4C2M - chains B and N of the 15 polymer chains in the assembly; structure by X-ray diffraction, 2.80 A resolution.

Chain B:
Molecule: DNA-directed RNA polymerase I subunit RPA135
From: Saccharomyces cerevisiae
Notes: EC 2.7.7.6
UniProt: P22138 (RPA2_YEAST); residues 1-1203 here = UniProt positions 1-1203
Sequence (1203 residues; numbered 1 to 1203; the number before each row is that of its first residue):
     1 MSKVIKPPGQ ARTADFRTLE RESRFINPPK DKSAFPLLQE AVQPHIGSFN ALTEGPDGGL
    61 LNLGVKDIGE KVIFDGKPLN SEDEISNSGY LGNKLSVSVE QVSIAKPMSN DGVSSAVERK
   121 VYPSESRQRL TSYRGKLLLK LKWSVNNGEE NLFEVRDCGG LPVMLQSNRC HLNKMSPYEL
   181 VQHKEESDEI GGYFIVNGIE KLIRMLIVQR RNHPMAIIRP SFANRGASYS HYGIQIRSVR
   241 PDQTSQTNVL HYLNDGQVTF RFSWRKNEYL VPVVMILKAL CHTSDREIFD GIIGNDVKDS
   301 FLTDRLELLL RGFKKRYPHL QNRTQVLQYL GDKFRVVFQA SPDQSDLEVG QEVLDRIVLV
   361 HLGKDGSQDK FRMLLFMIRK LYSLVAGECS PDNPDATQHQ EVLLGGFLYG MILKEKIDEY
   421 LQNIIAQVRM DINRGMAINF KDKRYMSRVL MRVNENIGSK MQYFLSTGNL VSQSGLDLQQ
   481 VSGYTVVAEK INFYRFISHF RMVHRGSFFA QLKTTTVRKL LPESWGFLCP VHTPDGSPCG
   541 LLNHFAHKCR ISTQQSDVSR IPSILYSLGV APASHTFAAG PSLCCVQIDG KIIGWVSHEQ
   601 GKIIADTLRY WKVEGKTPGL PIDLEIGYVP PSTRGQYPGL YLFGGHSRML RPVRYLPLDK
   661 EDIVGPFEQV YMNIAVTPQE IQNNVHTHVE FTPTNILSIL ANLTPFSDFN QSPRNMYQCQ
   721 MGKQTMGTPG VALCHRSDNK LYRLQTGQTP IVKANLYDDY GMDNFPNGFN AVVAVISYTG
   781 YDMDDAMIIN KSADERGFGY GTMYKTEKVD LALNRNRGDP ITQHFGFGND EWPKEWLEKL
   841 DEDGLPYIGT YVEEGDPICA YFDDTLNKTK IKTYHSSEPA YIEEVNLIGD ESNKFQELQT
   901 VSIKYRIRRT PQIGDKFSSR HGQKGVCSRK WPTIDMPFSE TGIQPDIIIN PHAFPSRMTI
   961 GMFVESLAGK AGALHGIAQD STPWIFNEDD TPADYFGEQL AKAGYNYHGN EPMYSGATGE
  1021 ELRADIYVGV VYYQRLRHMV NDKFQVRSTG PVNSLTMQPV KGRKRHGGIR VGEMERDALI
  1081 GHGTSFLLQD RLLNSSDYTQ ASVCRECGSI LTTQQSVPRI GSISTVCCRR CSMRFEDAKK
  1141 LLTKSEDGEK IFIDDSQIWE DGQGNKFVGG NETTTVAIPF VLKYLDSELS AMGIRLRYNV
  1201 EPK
Not modelled in the structure: 1-7, 82-86, 1142-1150
Metal / ion sites: Zn2+: C1104, C1107, C1128, C1131
UniProt features mapped onto this chain:
  - zinc finger: C1104 to C1131 (C4-type)
  - modified residue: S2 (N-acetylserine), S81 (Phosphoserine), S1156 (Phosphoserine)
  - mutagenesis: C1104 (C1104A: No effect; when associated with A-1107; A-1128 and A-1131), C1107 (C1107A: Lethal. Abolishes recruitment of RPA1 to Pol I. No effect; when associated with A-1104; A-1128 and A-1131), C1127 (C1127R: Responsible of suppression of RPA190-5 and RPA190-1 mutations), C1128 (C1128A: No effect; when associated with A-1104; A-1107 and A-1131), C1131 (C1131A: No effect; when associated with A-1104; A-1107 and A-1128)

Chain N:
Molecule: DNA-directed RNA polymerase I subunit RPA34
From: Saccharomyces cerevisiae
UniProt: P47006 (RPA34_YEAST); numbering as in UniProt (aligned over 1-233)
Sequence (233 residues; row label = number of the first residue in the row):
     1 MSKLSKDYVS DSDSDDEVIS NEFSIPDGFK KCKHLKNFPL NGDNKKKAKQ QQVWLIKFPS
    61 NVDISKLKSL PVDFESSTTM TIDKHDYKIM DDTDIESSLT QDNLSNMTLL VPSESKESLK
   121 IASTAKDNAP LQFDKVFSVS ETAKIPAIDY SKVRVPRKDV PKVEGLKLEH FATGYDAEDF
   181 HVAEEVKENK KEPKKRSHHD DEEESSEKKK KKKEKREKRE KKDKKDKKKK HRD
Not modelled in the structure: 1-23, 42-48, 73-77, 181-233
UniProt features mapped onto this chain:
  - modified residue (Phosphoserine): S10, S12, S14, S60

Interface between chain B and chain N:
Residue-residue contacts (76; chain B residue first):
  Q10(B) - P161(N)
  R286(B) - L104(N)
  N295(B) - D94(N)  hydrogen bond (side chain-backbone)
  N295(B) - S97(N)  hydrogen bond (side chain-backbone)
  N295(B) - S98(N)
  N295(B) - L104(N)
  V297(B) - Q101(N)
  V297(B) - L104(N)  hydrophobic
  K298(B) - Q101(N)
  Y566(B) - K57(N)  hydrogen bond (backbone-side chain)
  S567(B) - K57(N)
  S567(B) - S140(N)
  S567(B) - E141(N)  hydrogen bond (backbone-backbone)
  L568(B) - S140(N)
  L568(B) - E141(N)
  G569(B) - M90(N)
  G569(B) - S140(N)  hydrogen bond (backbone-side chain)
  H575(B) - M107(N)
  T576(B) - I95(N)
  T576(B) - N106(N)
  F577(B) - N106(N)
  L583(B) - I95(N)  hydrophobic
  Q600(B) - K88(N)  hydrogen bond
  Q600(B) - M90(N)
  I603(B) - K88(N)
  D606(B) - I145(N)
  T607(B) - A143(N)
  T607(B) - I145(N)
  Y610(B) - I145(N)  hydrophobic
  Y610(B) - P146(N)
  W611(B) - A143(N)  hydrophobic
  R654(B) - V153(N)
  L656(B) - I148(N)  hydrophobic
  L656(B) - V153(N)  hydrophobic
  P657(B) - P146(N)
  D659(B) - V153(N)
  P678(B) - V153(N)
  P678(B) - R154(N)
  Q679(B) - V155(N)  hydrogen bond (side chain-backbone)
  Q679(B) - P156(N)
  Q679(B) - R157(N)
  I681(B) - V153(N)  hydrophobic
  I681(B) - R154(N)  hydrogen bond (backbone-side chain)
  Q682(B) - R154(N)
  N683(B) - Y150(N)
  N683(B) - R154(N)  hydrogen bond
  N684(B) - Y150(N)  hydrogen bond (backbone-side chain)
  H686(B) - I148(N)
  T941(B) - H170(N)
  L974(B) - E169(N)
  H975(B) - L166(N)
  H975(B) - K167(N)
  I977(B) - V163(N)  hydrophobic
  I985(B) - R157(N)  hydrogen bond (backbone-side chain)
  I985(B) - V160(N)
  F986(B) - R157(N)
  F986(B) - V160(N)  hydrophobic
  N987(B) - R157(N)
  D990(B) - R157(N)  salt bridge
  D990(B) - D159(N)
  D990(B) - V160(N)  hydrogen bond (side chain-backbone)
  Y995(B) - V160(N)
  Y995(B) - P161(N)  hydrogen bond (side chain-backbone)
  Y995(B) - V163(N)
  Q999(B) - V163(N)
  Q999(B) - L166(N)
  K1002(B) - L166(N)
  K1002(B) - K167(N)
  K1002(B) - L168(N)  hydrogen bond (backbone-backbone)
  A1003(B) - K167(N)
  A1003(B) - L168(N)
  A1003(B) - E169(N)  hydrogen bond (backbone-backbone)
  A1003(B) - H170(N)  hydrogen bond (backbone-backbone)
  G1004(B) - L168(N)
  G1004(B) - H170(N)
  Y1005(B) - H170(N)
Other interface residues (no listed pair), chain B (52 interface residues in all): T13, A571, W595, V596, S597, Y655, L658, E998
Other interface residues (no listed pair), chain N (37 interface residues in all): D92, S138, K144, A147, K162

Summary:
The interface between chain B and chain N involves 52 residues on one side and 37 on the other; the contacts
include 16 hydrogen bonds and 1 salt bridge. Polar contacts include D990(B)-R157(N), N295(B)-D94(N) and
N295(B)-S97(N). UniProt lists 5 mutagenesis sites on chain B.
Chain B is DNA-directed RNA polymerase I subunit RPA135 and chain N is DNA-directed RNA polymerase I subunit
RPA34, both from Saccharomyces cerevisiae; the structure, Structure of RNA polymerase I at 2.8 A resolution,
was determined by X-ray diffraction.
